PDB entry 9PMW | electron microscopy, 2.10 A resolution | chains C and B of the 5 polymer chains in the assembly

== Chain C ==
Protein: HHL1
Sequence (19 residues; row label = number of the first residue in the row):
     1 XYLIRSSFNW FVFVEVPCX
Modified / non-standard residues: ACE (acetyl group) at position 1; NH2 (amino group) at position 19
Glycans and other covalent adducts: covalent link ACE_1-Cys18

== Chain B ==
Protein: 40-kDa huntingtin-associated protein
Source organism: Homo sapiens
UniProtKB: P23610 (HAP40_HUMAN); residues 1-371 here = UniProt positions 1-371
Sequence (389 residues; row label = number of the first residue in the row; numbers below 1 keep their minus sign (Met-17 is residue -17)):
   -17 MHHHHHHSSG RENLYFQGMA AAAAGLGGGG AGPGPEAGDF LARYRLVSNK LKKRFLRKPN
    43 VAEAGEQFGQ LGRELRAQEC LPYAAWCQLA VARCQQALFH GPGEALALTE AARLFLRQER
   103 DARQRLVCPA AYGEPLQAAA SALGAAVRLH LELGQPAAAA ALCLELAAAL RDLGQPAAAA
   163 GHFQRAAQLQ LPQLPLAALQ ALGEAASCQL LARDYTGALA VFTRMQRLAR EHGSHPVQSL
   223 PPPPPPAPQP GPGATPALPA ALLPPNSGSA APSPAALGAF SDVLVRCEVS RVLLLLLLQP
   283 PPAKLLPEHA QTLEKYSWEA FDSHGQESSG QLPEELFLLL QSLVMATHEK DTEAIKSLQV
   343 EMWPLLTAEQ NHLLHLVLQE TISPSGQGV
Not modelled in the structure: -17 to 82, 217-255
Differences from the reference sequence: expression tag (-17 to 0)

== Chain C / chain B interface ==
Residue-residue contacts - 16 pairs, chain C then chain B:
  Tyr2(C) with Phe303(B)
  Leu3(C) with Glu331(B)
  Arg5(C) with Glu296(B), salt bridge; Ser299(B), hydrogen bond
  Phe8(C) with Pro284(B)
  Trp10(C) with Leu287(B); Leu295(B), hydrophobic; Glu296(B); Ser299(B); His330(B)
  Phe11(C) with Leu277(B); Gln281(B); Pro282(B); Leu295(B), hydrophobic
  Phe13(C) with Trp300(B), hydrophobic; His330(B)
Also at the interface, not in a pair above, chain C (8 interface residues in all): Asn9

== Summary ==
8 residues of chain C face 12 of chain B across their interface; the contacts include 1 hydrogen bond and 1
salt bridge. Polar pairs include Arg5(C)-Glu296(B) and Arg5(C)-Ser299(B).
Chain C is HHL1 and chain B is 40-kDa huntingtin-associated protein (Homo sapiens); the structure, Structure
of HTTQ23-HAP40 complex bound to macrocycles HHL1, HD4 and HL2, was determined by electron microscopy,
deposited together with 9PN0.
